PDB entry 5NET | electron microscopy, 8.60 A resolution (very low resolution: no residue pairs are listed; an interface is given only as per-side residue counts) | chains 1 and 2 of the 6 polymer chains in the assembly

# Chain 1
Name: O1 Manisa VP1
Source organism: Foot-and-mouth disease virus
Reference sequence: Q6PMW3 (Q6PMW3_9PICO); residues 1-208 here correspond to UniProt positions 725-932 (UniProt number = residue number + 724)
Sequence (208 residues; row label = number of the first residue in the row):
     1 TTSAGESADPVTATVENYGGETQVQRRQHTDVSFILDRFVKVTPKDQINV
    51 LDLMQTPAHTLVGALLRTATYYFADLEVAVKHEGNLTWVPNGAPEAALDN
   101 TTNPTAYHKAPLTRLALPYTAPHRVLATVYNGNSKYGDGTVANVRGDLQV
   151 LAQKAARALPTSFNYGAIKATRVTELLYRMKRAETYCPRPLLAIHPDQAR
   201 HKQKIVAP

# Chain 2
Name: O1 Manisa VP2
Source organism: Foot-and-mouth disease virus
Reference sequence: Q6PMW3 (Q6PMW3_9PICO); residues 1-218 here correspond to UniProt positions 287-504 (UniProt number = residue number + 286)
Sequence (218 residues; row label = number of the first residue in the row):
     1 DKKTEETTLLEDRILTTRNGHTTSTTQSSVGVTYGYATAEDFVSGPNTSG
    51 LETRVAQAERFFKTHLFDWVTSDPFGRCHLLELPTDHKGVYGYLTDSYAY
   101 MRNGWDVEVTAVGNQFNGGCLLVAMVPELCSIQKRELYQLTLFPHQFINP
   151 RTNMTAHITVPFVGVNRYDQYKVHKPWTLVVMVVAPLTVNSEGAPQIKVY
   201 ANIAPTNVHVAGEFPSKE
Not modelled in the structure: 1-11
Sequence notes: conflict Tyr93 (Ser379 in Q6PMW3)

# Interface between chain 1 and chain 2
At this resolution (9 A) residue pairs are not listed: 31 residues of chain 1 and 33 of chain 2 lie at the interface.

# Summary
Chain 1 and chain 2 form an interface of 31 and 33 residues respectively.
Here chain 1 is O1 Manisa VP1 and chain 2 is O1 Manisa VP2, both from Foot-and-mouth disease virus. Entry 5NET
(Localised Reconstruction of Integrin alpha V beta 6 bound to Foot and Mouth Disease Virus O1 ...) was
determined by electron microscopy, deposited together with 5NE4, 5NED, 5NEJ, 5NEM and 5NER.
